Entry 7O72 (electron microscopy, 3.40 A resolution); this record covers chains 7 and T of the 30 polymer chains in the assembly.

[Chain 7]
Protein: General transcription and DNA repair factor IIH helicase subunit XPB
From: Saccharomyces cerevisiae S288C
Notes: EC 3.6.4.12
UniProtKB: Q00578 (RAD25_YEAST); residue numbers follow UniProt; this construct covers 1-843
Sequence (843 residues; row label = number of the first residue in the row):
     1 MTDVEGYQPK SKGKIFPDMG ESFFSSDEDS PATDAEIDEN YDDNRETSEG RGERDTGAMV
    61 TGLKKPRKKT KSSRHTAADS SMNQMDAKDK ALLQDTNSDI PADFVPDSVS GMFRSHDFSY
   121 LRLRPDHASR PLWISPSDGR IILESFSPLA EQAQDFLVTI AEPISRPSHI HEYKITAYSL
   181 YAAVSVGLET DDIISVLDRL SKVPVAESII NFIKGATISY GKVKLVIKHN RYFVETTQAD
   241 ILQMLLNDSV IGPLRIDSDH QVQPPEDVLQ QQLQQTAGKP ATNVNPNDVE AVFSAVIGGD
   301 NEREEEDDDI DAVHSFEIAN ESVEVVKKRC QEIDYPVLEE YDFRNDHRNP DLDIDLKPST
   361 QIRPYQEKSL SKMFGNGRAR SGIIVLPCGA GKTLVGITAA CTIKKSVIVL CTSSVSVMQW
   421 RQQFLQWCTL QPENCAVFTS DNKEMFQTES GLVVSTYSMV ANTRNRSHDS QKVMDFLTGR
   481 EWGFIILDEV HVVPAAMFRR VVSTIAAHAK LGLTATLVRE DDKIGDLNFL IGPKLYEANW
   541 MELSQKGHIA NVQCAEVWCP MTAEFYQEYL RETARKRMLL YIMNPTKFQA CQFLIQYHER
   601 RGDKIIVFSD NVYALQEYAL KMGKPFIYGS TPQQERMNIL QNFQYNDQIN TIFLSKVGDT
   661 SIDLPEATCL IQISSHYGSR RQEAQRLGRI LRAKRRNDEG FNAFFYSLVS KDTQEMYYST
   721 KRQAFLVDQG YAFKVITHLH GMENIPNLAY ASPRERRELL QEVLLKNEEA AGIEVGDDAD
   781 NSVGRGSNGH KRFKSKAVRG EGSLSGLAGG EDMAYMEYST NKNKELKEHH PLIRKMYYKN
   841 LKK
Disordered / not traced: 1-100, 253-312, 768-829, 838-843
Residues lining bound ligands: ADP / beryllium trifluoride: Gln-361, Arg-363, Gln-366, Pro-387, Cys-388, Gly-389, Ala-390, Gly-391, Lys-392, Thr-393, Leu-394, Gln-423, Trp-427, Glu-489, Ala-515, Thr-660, Ser-661, Asp-663, Gln-685, Arg-689, Arg-692
Curated features (UniProtKB/Swiss-Prot):
  - motif: Lys-64 to His-75 (Nuclear localization signal), Asp-488 to His-491 (DEAH box)
  - binding site (ATP): Leu-386 to Thr-393
  - modified residue: Ser-752 (Phosphoserine)
  - natural variant: Trp-427 (W427L: In suppressor mutant)
  - mutagenesis: Lys-392 (K392R: Lethal in vivo. Defective in translation in vitro), Glu-489 (E489Q: Loss of DNA translocase function of TFHII), Val-798 to Lys-843 (Increased UV sensitivity)

[Chain T]
Molecule: Template DNA
Sequence (106 nucleotides; each row starts with the number of its first residue):
     1 TGACACAGCG CAGTTGTGCT ATGATATTTT TATGTATGTA CAACACACAT CGGAGGTGAA
    61 TCGAACGTTC CATAGCTATT ATATACACAG CGTGCTACTG TTCTCG
Disordered / not traced: 1-31, 97-106

[How chain 7 and chain T interact]
Contacting residue pairs (26):
  Ser-414(7) / DA43(T)  hydrogen bond to the phosphate
  Ser-440(7) / DA43(T)  phosphate contact
  Ser-440(7) / DC44(T)  phosphate contact
  Lys-443(7) / DC44(T)  salt bridge to the phosphate
  Thr-456(7) / DA43(T)  phosphate contact
  Ser-458(7) / DA42(T)  phosphate contact
  Ser-458(7) / DA43(T)  sugar contact
  Met-459(7) / DA43(T)  phosphate contact
  Met-459(7) / DC44(T)  phosphate contact
  Asn-462(7) / DA43(T)  sugar contact
  Arg-466(7) / DA43(T)  phosphate contact
  Arg-466(7) / DC44(T)  salt bridge to the phosphate
  Ser-467(7) / DC44(T)  hydrogen bond to the phosphate
  Ser-467(7) / DA45(T)  hydrogen bond to the phosphate
  His-468(7) / DA45(T)  phosphate contact
  Ser-470(7) / DC44(T)  hydrogen bond to the phosphate
  Arg-575(7) / DT37(T)  hydrogen bond to the phosphate
  Arg-575(7) / DG38(T)  salt bridge to the phosphate
  Asp-610(7) / DA40(T)  phosphate contact
  Asn-611(7) / DA40(T)  phosphate contact
  Val-612(7) / DA40(T)  hydrogen bond to the phosphate
  Tyr-628(7) / DC41(T)  phosphate contact
  Gly-629(7) / DC41(T)  hydrogen bond to the phosphate
  Ser-655(7) / DC41(T)  phosphate contact
  Val-657(7) / DC41(T)  phosphate contact
  His-676(7) / DG38(T)  base contact

[In short]
The interface between chain 7 and chain T involves 20 residues on one side and 8 on the other, with 7 hydrogen
bonds and 3 salt bridges. Polar pairs include Ser-414(7)/DA43(T), Ser-467(7)/DC44(T) and Ser-467(7)/DA45(T).
Chain 7 binds ADP / beryllium trifluoride.
Here chain 7 is General transcription and DNA repair factor IIH helicase subunit XPB (Saccharomyces cerevisiae
S288C) and chain T is Template DNA. Entry 7O72 (Yeast RNA polymerase II transcription pre-initiation complex
with closed promoter DNA) was determined by electron microscopy (same publication as 7O4I, 7O4J, 7O4K, 7O4L,
7O73 and 7O75).
